PDB entry 5BTA | X-ray diffraction, 2.55 A resolution | chains A and E of the 8 polymer chains in the assembly

# Chain A
Molecule: DNA gyrase subunit A
Source organism: Mycobacterium tuberculosis (strain ATCC 25618 / H37Rv)
Notes: EC 5.99.1.3; fragment: GyrA 2-500 with IGSG C-terminal tag
UniProt: P9WG47 (GYRA_MYCTU); residues 2-500 here = UniProt positions 2-500
Amino-acid sequence (503 residues; row label = number of the first residue in the row):
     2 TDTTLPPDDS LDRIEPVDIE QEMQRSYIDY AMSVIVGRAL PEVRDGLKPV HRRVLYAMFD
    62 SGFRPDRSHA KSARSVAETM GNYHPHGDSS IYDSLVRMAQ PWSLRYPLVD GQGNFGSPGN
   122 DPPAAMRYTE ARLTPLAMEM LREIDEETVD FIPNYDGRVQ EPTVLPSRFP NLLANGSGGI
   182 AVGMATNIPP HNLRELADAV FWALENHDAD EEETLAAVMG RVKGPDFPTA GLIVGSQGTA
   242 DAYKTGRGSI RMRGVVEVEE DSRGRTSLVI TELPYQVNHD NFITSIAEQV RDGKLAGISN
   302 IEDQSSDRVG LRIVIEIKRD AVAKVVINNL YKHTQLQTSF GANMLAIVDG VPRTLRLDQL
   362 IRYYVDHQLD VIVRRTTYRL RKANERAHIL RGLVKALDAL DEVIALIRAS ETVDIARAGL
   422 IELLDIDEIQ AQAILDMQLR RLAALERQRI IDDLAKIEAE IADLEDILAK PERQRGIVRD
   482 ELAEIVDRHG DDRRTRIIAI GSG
Not modelled in the structure: 2-14, 502-504
Construct notes: engineered mutation Ser90 (Ala in P9WG47); expression tag (501-504)
Modified / non-standard residues: Tyr129 (O-phosphotyrosine; PTR)
Curated features (UniProtKB/Swiss-Prot):
  - active site: Tyr129 (O-(5'-phospho-DNA)-tyrosine intermediate)
  - modified residue: Thr2 (N-acetylthreonine)
From the paper describing this entry:
  - Mg2+ coordination through a water molecule: Ser90
  - binding site for moxifloxacin: Ser90

# Chain E
Molecule: DNA substrate 24-mer GGTCATGAATGACTATGCACGTAA
Source organism: synthetic construct
Sequence (24 nucleotides; numbered 1 to 24; the number before each row is that of its first residue):
     1 GGTCATGAAT GACTATGCAC GTAA
Not modelled in the structure: 1-2, 24

# How chain A and chain E interact
Residue-residue contacts - 17 pairs, chain A then chain E:
  Arg39(A) with DA8(E), phosphate contact; DA9(E), hydrogen bond to the sugar
  Lys49(A) with DA8(E), salt bridge to the phosphate
  Val51(A) with DA8(E), sugar contact; DA9(E), phosphate contact
  His52(A) with DA8(E), salt bridge to the phosphate
  His85(A) with DA9(E), salt bridge to the phosphate
  His87(A) with DA9(E), hydrogen bond to the phosphate; DT10(E), salt bridge to the phosphate
  Gly88(A) with DT10(E), phosphate contact
  Ser95(A) with DA8(E), sugar contact
  Arg98(A) with DG7(E), salt bridge to the phosphate; DA8(E), phosphate contact
  Gly179(A) with DG7(E), sugar contact
  Ile181(A) with DT6(E), base contact; DG7(E), base contact
  Gln277(A) with DT6(E), phosphate contact
Interface residues without a listed pair, chain A (15 interface residues in all): Pro86, Ser91, Asn282
Interface residues without a listed pair, chain E (6 interface residues in all): DA5

# Summary
Chain A and chain E form an interface of 15 and 6 residues respectively, with 2 hydrogen bonds and 5 salt
bridges. Polar pairs include Arg39(A)-DA9(E), His87(A)-DA9(E) and Lys49(A)-DA8(E). From UniProt: active-site
residue Tyr129(A) on chain A. From the paper: a binding site for moxifloxacin at Ser90(A); water-mediated Mg2+
coordination by Ser90(A).
Here chain A is DNA gyrase subunit A (Mycobacterium tuberculosis (strain ATCC 25618 / H37Rv)) and chain E is
DNA substrate 24-mer GGTCATGAATGACTATGCACGTAA (synthetic construct). Entry 5BTA (Crystal structure of a
topoisomerase II complex) was determined by X-ray diffraction (same publication as 5BS8, 5BTC, 5BTD, 5BTF,
5BTG, 5BTI, 5BTL and 5BTN).
